PDB entry 3F10 | X-ray diffraction, 2.30 A resolution | chain A

== Chain A ==
Molecule: 8-oxoguanine-DNA-glycosylase
Organism: Clostridium acetobutylicum
Notes: EC 3.2.2.-, 4.2.99.18
UniProt: Q97FM4 (Q97FM4_CLOAB); residues 1-292 here = UniProt positions 1-292
Chain sequence (292 residues; each row starts with the number of its first residue):
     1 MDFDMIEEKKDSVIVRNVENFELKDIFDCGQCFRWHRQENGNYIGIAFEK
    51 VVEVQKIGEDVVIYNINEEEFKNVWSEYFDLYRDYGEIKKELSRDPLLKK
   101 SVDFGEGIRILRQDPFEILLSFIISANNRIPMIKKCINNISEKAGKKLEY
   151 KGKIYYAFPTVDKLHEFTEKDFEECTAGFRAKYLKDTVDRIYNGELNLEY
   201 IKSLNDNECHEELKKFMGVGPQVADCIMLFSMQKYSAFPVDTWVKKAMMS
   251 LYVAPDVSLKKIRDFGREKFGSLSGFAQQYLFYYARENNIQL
Differences from the reference sequence: engineered mutation Gln-222 (Lys in Q97FM4)
Residues lining bound ligands: 2'-deoxy-8-oxoguanosine (8HG): Gly-30, Gln-31, Phe-33, Phe-122, Ser-125, Asn-127, Asn-128, Ile-130, Ile-133, Gln-222, Cys-226, Phe-230, Pro-239, Val-240, Asp-241, Val-244, Gln-278, Gln-279, Phe-282, Arg-286
Reported in the primary citation:
  - catalytic residues: Asp-241
  - binding site for 2'-deoxy-8-oxoguanosine: Gly-30, Pro-239, Asp-241, Gln-278, Gln-279, Phe-282, Arg-286
  - specificity-determining residues: Gly-30, Arg-180
  - conformationally variable residues (helix shift, side-chain flip): Asp-241, Gln-278, Phe-282
  - specificity-determining residues: Met-132, Phe-179, Cys-226 (proposed by the authors, not directly observed)

== Overview ==
Bound to chain A: 2'-deoxy-8-oxoguanosine. The paper reports the catalytic residue Asp-241; a binding site for
2'-deoxy-8-oxoguanosine at Gly-30, Pro-239 and Asp-241 among others.
Chain A is 8-oxoguanine-DNA-glycosylase (Clostridium acetobutylicum); the structure, Crystal structure of
Clostridium Acetobutylicum 8-oxoguanine DNA glycosylase in complex with 8-oxoguanosine, was determined by
X-ray diffraction together with 3F0Z from the same study.
